Entry 8RRO (X-ray diffraction, 3.50 A resolution); this record covers chains A and C of the 5 polymer chains in the assembly.

# Chain A
Molecule: G12V-TCR alpha chain
Source organism: Homo sapiens
Amino-acid sequence (206 residues; each row starts with the number of its first residue; numbering starts at 0):
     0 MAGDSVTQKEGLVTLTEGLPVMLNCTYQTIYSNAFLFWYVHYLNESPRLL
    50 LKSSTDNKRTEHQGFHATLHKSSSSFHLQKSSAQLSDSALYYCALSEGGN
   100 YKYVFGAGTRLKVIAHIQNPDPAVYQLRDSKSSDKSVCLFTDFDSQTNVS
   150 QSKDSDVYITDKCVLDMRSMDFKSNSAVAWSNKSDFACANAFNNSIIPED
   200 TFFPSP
Not modelled in the structure: 0-2, 205
Disulfide bonds: Cys24-Cys92, Cys137-Cys187
Reported in the primary citation:
  - mutagenesis - I29Q: increased binding to WT-A3 tetramers
  - mutagenesis - I29K: increased binding to G12V-A3

# Chain C
Molecule: HLA class I histocompatibility antigen, A alpha chain
Source organism: Homo sapiens
UniProtKB: P04439 (HLAA_HUMAN); residues 1-278 here correspond to UniProt positions 25-302 (UniProt number = residue number + 24)
Amino-acid sequence (279 residues; numbered 0 to 278; the number before each row is that of its first residue; numbering starts at 0):
     0 MGSHSMRYFFTSVSRPGRGEPRFIAVGYVDDTQFVRFDSDAASQRMEPRA
    50 PWIEQEGPEYWDQETRNVKAQSQTDRVDLGTLRGYYNQSEAGSHTIQIMY
   100 GCDVGSDGRFLRGYRQDAYDGKDYIALNEDLRSWTAADMAAQITKRKWEA
   150 AHEAEQLRAYLDGTCVEWLRRYLENGKETLQRTDPPKTHMTHHPISDHEA
   200 TLRCWALGFYPAEITLTWQRDGEDQTQDTELVETRPAGDGTFQKWAAVVV
   250 PSGEEQRYTCHVQHEGLPKPLTLRWELSS
Not modelled in the structure: 0, 275-278
Differences from the reference sequence: initiating methionine (0)
Disulfide bonds: Cys101-Cys164, Cys203-Cys259
Swiss-Prot annotation at these positions:
  - region: Glu275 to Ser278 (Connecting peptide)
  - binding site (a peptide antigen): Tyr7, Thr73, Tyr84, Asp116, Thr143, Lys146, Tyr159, Tyr171
  - modified residue: Tyr59 (Sulfotyrosine)
  - glycosylation: Asn86 (N-linked (GlcNAc...) asparagine)

# How chain A and chain C interact
Residue-residue contacts (14; chain A residue first):
  Ile29(A) - Glu58(C)
  Tyr30(A) - Glu58(C)  hydrogen bond (side chain-backbone)
  Tyr30(A) - Asp61(C)
  Tyr30(A) - Gln62(C)
  Tyr30(A) - Arg65(C)
  Asn32(A) - Gln62(C)  hydrogen bond
  Gly97(A) - Asn66(C)
  Gly98(A) - Gln62(C)
  Gly98(A) - Arg65(C)
  Gly98(A) - Asn66(C)
  Asn99(A) - Arg65(C)
  Tyr100(A) - Arg65(C)  hydrogen bond (side chain-backbone)
  Tyr100(A) - Lys68(C)
  Tyr100(A) - Ala69(C)  hydrogen bond (side chain-backbone)
Interface features reported in the paper:
  - interface residues, chain A: Tyr30(A), Gly97(A), Asn99(A), Tyr100(A)
  - hot spots on chain A (mutagenesis) - Y100A: decreased binding to G12V tetramer

# Summary
The chain A/chain C interface involves 7 residues from each chain, with 4 hydrogen bonds. Polar pairs include
Tyr30(A)-Glu58(C), Asn32(A)-Gln62(C) and Tyr100(A)-Arg65(C). The paper reports that I29Q of chain A increases
binding to WT-A3 tetramers; interface residues Tyr30(A), Gly97(A) and Asn99(A) among others; 3 substitutions
were tested in all.
Chain A is G12V-TCR alpha chain and chain C is HLA class I histocompatibility antigen, A alpha chain, both
from Homo sapiens; the structure, G12V-TCR complex with HLA-A3, was determined by X-ray diffraction (same
publication as 8RNI, 8RO5 and 8VJZ).
